Entry 3KWC (X-ray diffraction, 2.00 A resolution); this record covers chains A and B of the 3 polymer chains in the assembly.

== Chain A (and B) ==
Protein: Carbon dioxide concentrating mechanism protein
From: Thermosynechococcus elongatus
Notes: EC 4.2.1.1; fragment: N-terminal, gamma-carbonic anhydrase domain; chain B of this document is another copy of the same molecule, construct and numbering; everything in this record applies to it too
UniProtKB: Q8DKB5 (Q8DKB5_THEEB); numbering as in UniProt (aligned over 1-209)
Sequence (229 residues; numbered -19 to 209; the number before each row is that of its first residue; numbers below 1 keep their minus sign (Met-19 is residue -19)):
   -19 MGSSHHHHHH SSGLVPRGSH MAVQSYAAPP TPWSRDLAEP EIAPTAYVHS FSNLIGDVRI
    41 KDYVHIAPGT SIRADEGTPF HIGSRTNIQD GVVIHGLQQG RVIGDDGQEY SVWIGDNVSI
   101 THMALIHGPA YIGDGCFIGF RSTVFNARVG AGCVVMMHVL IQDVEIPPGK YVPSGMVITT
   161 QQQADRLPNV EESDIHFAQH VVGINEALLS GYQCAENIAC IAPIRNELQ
Not modelled in the structure: -19 to 3, 209 (chain B: -19 to 3, 208-209)
Differences from the reference sequence: expression tag (-19 to 0)
Disulfide bonds: Cys194-Cys200
Ion coordination: Zn2+ site 1: His75, His107 (shared with 1 residue of chain C); Zn2+ site 2: His102 (shared with His75(B), His107(B) of chain B)
What the authors report for this chain:
  - contacts within the chain: Thr11-Trp13, Asp70-His102 (hydrogen bond)
  - Zn2+ coordination: His75, His102, His107
  - binding site for chloride ion: Arg121
  - self-association interface (contacts with another copy of this molecule); pairs are residue here / residue on that copy: Trp13-Ile184, Trp13-Ala187, Trp13-Leu188, Arg121-Arg121
  - Zn2+ coordination through a water molecule: Glu56
  - conformationally variable residues (order/disorder transition, side-chain flip): Gln4 to Asp16, Asn67, Gln69
  - mutagenesis - C200S: abolished catalytic activity on diamide
  - catalytic residues: Glu56 (citing earlier work)

== Interface between chain A and chain B ==
Pairs across the interface (59):
  His29(A) with Ile35(B)
  Phe31(A) with Gln4(B); Phe31(B); Ser32(B); Asn33(B)
  His45(A) with Arg53(B)
  Ala47(A) with Arg53(B)
  Pro48(A) with Asn33(B); Ser51(B)
  Asp70(A) with Ser51(B), hydrogen bond; Arg53(B), salt bridge; Val73(B)
  His102(A) with Arg53(B); Val73(B); His75(B), hydrogen bond; His107(B), hydrogen bond
  Met103(A) with Gly71(B); Val73(B), hydrophobic; Met103(B); Ala104(B)
  Phe120(A) with Leu105(B), hydrophobic; His107(B); Phe125(B), hydrophobic
  Arg121(A) with Met103(B), hydrogen bond (side chain-backbone); Ala104(B); Leu105(B); Arg121(B); Ser122(B), hydrogen bond (side chain-backbone); Thr123(B), hydrogen bond
  Met137(A) with Phe125(B), hydrophobic; Leu140(B), hydrophobic; Gln142(B)
  His138(A) with Thr123(B), hydrogen bond; Val139(B); Leu140(B)
  Ser154(A) with Leu140(B); Gln142(B)
  Ile184(A) with Trp13(B), hydrophobic; Glu56(B); Gln78(B)
  Ala187(A) with Trp13(B), hydrophobic
  Leu188(A) with Trp13(B), hydrophobic; Arg53(B); Asp55(B); Glu56(B)
  Gly191(A) with Pro9(B); Pro10(B)
  Tyr192(A) with Pro9(B); Ile35(B); Arg53(B); Asp55(B), hydrogen bond
  Ile201(A) with Leu17(B), hydrophobic
  Ile204(A) with Pro10(B), hydrophobic; Leu17(B), hydrophobic
  Arg205(A) with Leu17(B)
  Glu207(A) with Arg15(B), salt bridge
  Leu208(A) with Arg15(B); Asp16(B); Leu17(B), hydrophobic
Also at the interface, not in a pair above, chain A (26 interface residues in all): Gly155, Asn185, Cys194
Also at the interface, not in a pair above, chain B (36 interface residues in all): Ala7, Thr11, Glu19, Thr50, Val72, Val157
Interface features reported in the paper:
  - pairs named by the authors: Trp13(B)-Ala187(A), Trp13(B)-Leu188(A)

== In short ==
Chain A and chain B form an interface of 26 and 36 residues respectively, with 8 hydrogen bonds and 2 salt
bridges. Polar pairs include Asp70(A)-Arg53(B), Glu207(A)-Arg15(B) and Asp70(A)-Ser51(B). The authors report
contacts between Trp13(B) and Ala187(A) and Trp13(B) and Leu188(A). The paper reports the catalytic residue
Glu56(A); C200S of chain A abolishes catalytic activity on diamide.
Both chains are Carbon dioxide concentrating mechanism protein (Thermosynechococcus elongatus). Entry 3KWC
(Oxidized, active structure of the beta-carboxysomal gamma-Carbonic Anhydrase, CcmM) was determined by X-ray
diffraction (same publication as 3KWD).
